PDB entry 6FX8 | X-ray diffraction, 1.80 A resolution | chain A

# Chain A
Name: Ferritin light chain
Organism: Equus caballus
UniProt: P02791 (FRIL_HORSE); residues 1-174 here correspond to UniProt positions 2-175 (UniProt number = residue number + 1)
Sequence (174 residues; each row starts with the number of its first residue):
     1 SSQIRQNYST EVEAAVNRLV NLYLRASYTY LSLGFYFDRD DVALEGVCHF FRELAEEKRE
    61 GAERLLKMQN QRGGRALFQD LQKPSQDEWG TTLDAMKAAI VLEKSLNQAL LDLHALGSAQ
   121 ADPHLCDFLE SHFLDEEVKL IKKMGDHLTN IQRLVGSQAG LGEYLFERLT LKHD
Unresolved in the structure: 173-174
Curated features (UniProtKB/Swiss-Prot):
  - region: Glu-53 to Glu-60 (Catalytic site for iron oxidation)
  - binding site (Fe cation): Glu-53, Glu-56, Glu-57, Glu-60, Glu-63
  - modified residue: Ser-1 (N-acetylserine)
Ion coordination: Cd2+ site 1 near Glu-11 (its only coordinating residue here); Cd2+ site 2 near Glu-45 (its only coordinating residue here); Cd2+ site 3: Glu-45, His-49; Cd2+ site 4 near Cys-48 (its only coordinating residue here); Cd2+ site 5 near His-49 (its only coordinating residue here); Cd2+ site 6: Glu-53, Glu-56; Cd2+ site 7: Glu-56, Glu-57, Glu-60; Cd2+ site 8: Arg-59, Glu-63; Cd2+ site 9 near Asp-80 (its only coordinating residue here); Cd2+ site 10 near Glu-88 (its only coordinating residue here); gold ion near Cys-126 (its only coordinating residue here); Cd2+ site 11 near Glu-130 (its only coordinating residue here); 1 more Cd2+ sites not listed

# Overview
Glu-45 and His-49 form the Cd2+ site 3. The Cd2+ site 6 is built by Glu-53 and Glu-56. Curated annotation
(UniProt) lists 5 Fe cation-binding residues.
Chain A is Ferritin light chain (Equus caballus); the structure, The X-ray structure of the ferritin nanocage
containing Au and Pt, obtained upon encapsulation of a ..., was determined by X-ray diffraction, deposited
together with 6FX9.
